PDB entry 5JAQ | X-ray diffraction, 1.90 A resolution | chain A

# Chain A
Protein: Enoyl-[acyl-carrier-protein] reductase [NADH]
From: Yersinia pestis
Notes: EC 1.3.1.9
UniProt: Q8Z9U1 (FABV_YERPE); numbering as in UniProt (aligned over 1-399)
Chain sequence (406 residues; numbered -6 to 399; the number before each row is that of its first residue; numbers below 1 keep their minus sign (Arg-6 is residue -6)):
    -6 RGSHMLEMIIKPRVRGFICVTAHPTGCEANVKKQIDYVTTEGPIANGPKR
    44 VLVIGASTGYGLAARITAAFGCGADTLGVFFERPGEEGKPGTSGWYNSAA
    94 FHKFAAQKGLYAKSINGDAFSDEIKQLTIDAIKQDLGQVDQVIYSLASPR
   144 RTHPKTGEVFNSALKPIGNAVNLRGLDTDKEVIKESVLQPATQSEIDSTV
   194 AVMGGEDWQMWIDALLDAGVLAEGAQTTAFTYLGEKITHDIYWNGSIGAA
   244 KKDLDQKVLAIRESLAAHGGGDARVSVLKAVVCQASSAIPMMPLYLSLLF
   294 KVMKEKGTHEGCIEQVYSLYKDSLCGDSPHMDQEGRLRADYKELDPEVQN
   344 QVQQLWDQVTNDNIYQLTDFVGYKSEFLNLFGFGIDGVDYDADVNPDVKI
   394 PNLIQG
Disordered / not traced: -6
Sequence notes: expression tag (-6 to 0); engineered mutation Cys276 (Thr in Q8Z9U1)
Small-molecule neighbours: NADH (NAI; 1,4-dihydronicotinamide adenine dinucleotide): Gly48, Ala49, Ser50, Thr51, Gly52, Tyr53, Phe73, Phe74, Glu75, Gly110, Asp111, Ala112, Phe113, Ser138, Leu139, Ala140, Ser141, Phe223, Thr224, Tyr225, Lys244, Leu271, Lys272, Ala273, Val274, Cys276, Gln277

# Overview
Ligands of chain A: NADH.
Chain A is Enoyl-[acyl-carrier-protein] reductase [NADH] (Yersinia pestis); the structure, Yersinia pestis
FabV variant T276C, was determined by X-ray diffraction together with 5G2O, 5JAI, 5JAM, 4BKQ and 4BKR from the
same study.
